Entry 7Q0J (electron microscopy, 4.30 A resolution (low resolution: residue-level contacts below are approximate; hydrogen-bond / salt-bridge calls are withheld)); this record covers chains C and R of the 8 polymer chains in the assembly.

== Chain C ==
Molecule: DNA-directed RNA polymerase subunit beta
Organism: Escherichia coli
Notes: EC 2.7.7.6
Reference sequence: P0A8V4 (RPOB_ECO57); residues 1-1342 here = UniProt positions 1-1342
Chain sequence (1342 residues; numbered 1 to 1342; the number before each row is that of its first residue):
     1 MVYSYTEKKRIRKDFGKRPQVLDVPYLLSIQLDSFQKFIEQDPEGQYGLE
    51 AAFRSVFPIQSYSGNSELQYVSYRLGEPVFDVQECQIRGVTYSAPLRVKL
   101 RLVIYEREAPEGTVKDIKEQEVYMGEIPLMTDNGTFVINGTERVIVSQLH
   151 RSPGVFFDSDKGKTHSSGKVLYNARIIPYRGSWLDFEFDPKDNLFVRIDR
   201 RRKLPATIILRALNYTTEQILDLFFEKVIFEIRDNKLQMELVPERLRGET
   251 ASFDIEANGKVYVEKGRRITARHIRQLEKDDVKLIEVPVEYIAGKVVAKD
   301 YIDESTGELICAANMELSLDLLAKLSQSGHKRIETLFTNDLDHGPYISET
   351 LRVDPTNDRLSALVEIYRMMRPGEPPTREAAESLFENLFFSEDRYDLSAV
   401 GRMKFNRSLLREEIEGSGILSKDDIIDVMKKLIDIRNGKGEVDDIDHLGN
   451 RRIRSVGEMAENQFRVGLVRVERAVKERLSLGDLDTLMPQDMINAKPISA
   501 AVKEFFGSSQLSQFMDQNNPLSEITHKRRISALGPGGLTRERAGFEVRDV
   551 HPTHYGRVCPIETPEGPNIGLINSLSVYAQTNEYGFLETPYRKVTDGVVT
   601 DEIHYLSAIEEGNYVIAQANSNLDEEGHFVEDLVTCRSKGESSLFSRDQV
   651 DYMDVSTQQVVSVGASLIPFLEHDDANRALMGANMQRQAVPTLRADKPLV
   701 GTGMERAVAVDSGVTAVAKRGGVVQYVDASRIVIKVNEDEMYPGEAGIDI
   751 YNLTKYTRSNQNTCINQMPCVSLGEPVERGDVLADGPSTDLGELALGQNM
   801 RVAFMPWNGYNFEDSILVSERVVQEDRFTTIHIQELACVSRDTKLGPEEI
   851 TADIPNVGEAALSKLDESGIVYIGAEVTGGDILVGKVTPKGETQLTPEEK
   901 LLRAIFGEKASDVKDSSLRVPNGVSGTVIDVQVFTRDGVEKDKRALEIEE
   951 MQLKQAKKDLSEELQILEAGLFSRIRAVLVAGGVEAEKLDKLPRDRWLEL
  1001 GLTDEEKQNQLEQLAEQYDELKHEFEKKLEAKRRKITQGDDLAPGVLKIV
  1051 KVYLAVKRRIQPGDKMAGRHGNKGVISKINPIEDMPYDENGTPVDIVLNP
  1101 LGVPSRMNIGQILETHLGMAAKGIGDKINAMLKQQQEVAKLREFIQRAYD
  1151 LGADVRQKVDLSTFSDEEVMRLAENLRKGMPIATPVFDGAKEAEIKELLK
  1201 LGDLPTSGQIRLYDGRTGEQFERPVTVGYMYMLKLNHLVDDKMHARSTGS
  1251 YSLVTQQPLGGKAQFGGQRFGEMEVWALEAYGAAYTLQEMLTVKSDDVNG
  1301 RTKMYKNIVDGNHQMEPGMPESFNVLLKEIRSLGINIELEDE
Not modelled in the structure: 1, 891-896
UniProt features mapped onto this chain:
  - modified residue (N6-acetyllysine): Lys-1022, Lys-1200

== Chain R ==
Molecule: 14-nt RNA strand
Sequence (14 nucleotides; row label = number of the first residue in the row):
     1 GAGUCCGCGGCGCG
Not modelled in the structure: 1-3
Ion coordination: Mg2+: G14 (shared with 3 residues of chain D)

== How chain C and chain R interact ==
Contacting residue pairs (14; chain C residue first):
  Gln-510(C) / G9(R)
  Gln-510(C) / G10(R)
  Gln-513(C) / G10(R)
  Arg-540(C) / G10(R)
  Arg-540(C) / C11(R)
  Pro-564(C) / G12(R)
  Gln-688(C) / G12(R)
  Gln-688(C) / C13(R)
  Arg-841(C) / U4(R)
  Lys-1065(C) / C13(R)
  Lys-1065(C) / G14(R)
  Lys-1073(C) / G14(R)
  His-1237(C) / C13(R)
  Gln-1264(C) / C5(R)
Other interface residues (no listed pair), chain C (14 interface residues in all): Leu-533, Glu-565, Asn-568, Arg-687

== In short ==
14 residues of chain C face 8 of chain R across their interface.
Here chain C is DNA-directed RNA polymerase subunit beta (Escherichia coli) and chain R is a 14-nt RNA strand.
Entry 7Q0J (RNA polymerase elongation complex in more-swiveled conformation) was determined by electron
microscopy (same publication as 7PY0, 7PY1, 7PY3, 7PY5, 7PY6, 7PY7 and 4 further entries).
